PDB entry 1S5F | X-ray diffraction, 2.60 A resolution | chains A and G of the 6 polymer chains in the assembly

== Chain A ==
Name: Cholera enterotoxin, A chain
Organism: Vibrio cholerae
Notes: EC 2.4.2.36
UniProtKB: P01555 (CHTA_VIBCH); residues 1-240 here correspond to UniProt positions 19-258 (UniProt number = residue number + 18)
Sequence (240 residues; each row starts with the number of its first residue):
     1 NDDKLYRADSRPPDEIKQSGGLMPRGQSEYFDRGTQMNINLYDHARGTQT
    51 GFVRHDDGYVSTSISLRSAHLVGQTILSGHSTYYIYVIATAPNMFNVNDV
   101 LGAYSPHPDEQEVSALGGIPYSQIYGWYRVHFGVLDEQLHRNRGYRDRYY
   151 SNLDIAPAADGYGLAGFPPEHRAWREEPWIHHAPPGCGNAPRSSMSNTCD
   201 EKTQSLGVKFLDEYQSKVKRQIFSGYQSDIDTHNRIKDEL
Disordered / not traced: 33-35, 190-197, 236-240
Curated features (UniProtKB/Swiss-Prot):
  - active site: Glu112
  - binding site (NAD(+)): Arg7 to Ser10, Met23 to Arg25
Disulfide bonds: Cys187-Cys199
Metal / ion sites: Na+: Asn1, Thr90, Tyr150, Leu153

== Chain G ==
Name: cholera toxin B protein (CTB)
Organism: Vibrio cholerae
UniProtKB: P01556 (CHTB_VIBCH); residues 1-103 here correspond to UniProt positions 22-124 (UniProt number = residue number + 21)
Sequence (103 residues; row label = number of the first residue in the row):
     1 TPQNITDLCAEYHNTQIHTLNDKIFSYTESLAGKREMAIITFKNGATFQV
    51 EVPGSQHIDSQKKAIERMKDTLRIAYLTEAKVEKLCVWNNKTPHAIAAIS
   101 MAN
Disordered / not traced: 103
Disulfide bonds: Cys9-Cys86
Ligand contacts: beta-D-galactopyranose (GAL): Asn14, Glu51, Gln56, His57, Gln61, Trp88, Asn90

== How chain A and chain G interact ==
Pairs across the interface - 19 pairs, chain A then chain G:
  Arg143(A) with Thr78(G), hydrogen bond; Glu79(G); Ala80(G)
  Arg146(A) with Thr78(G), hydrogen bond (side chain-backbone); Glu79(G)
  Asp147(A) with Glu79(G), hydrogen bond (backbone-side chain)
  Arg148(A) with Lys23(G); Tyr76(G), hydrogen bond (side chain-backbone); Glu79(G), salt bridge
  Gly225(A) with Ile74(G); Thr78(G)
  Tyr226(A) with Ile74(G)
  Ser228(A) with Arg73(G), hydrogen bond (backbone-side chain); Ile74(G); Leu77(G)
  Asp229(A) with Asp70(G); Ile74(G)
  Ile230(A) with Arg73(G)
  Asp231(A) with Asp70(G)
Other interface residues (no listed pair), chain A (12 interface residues in all): Tyr145, Asn234
Other interface residues (no listed pair), chain G (11 interface residues in all): Ile24, Glu66

== Summary ==
12 residues of chain A and 11 residues of chain G are in contact; the contacts include 5 hydrogen bonds and 1
salt bridge. Polar pairs include Arg148(A)-Glu79(G), Arg143(A)-Thr78(G) and Arg146(A)-Thr78(G). Bound to chain
G: beta-D-galactopyranose.
Chain A is Cholera enterotoxin, A chain and chain G is cholera toxin B protein (CTB), both from Vibrio
cholerae; the structure, Cholera holotoxin, Crystal form 2, was determined by X-ray diffraction (same
publication as 1S5B, 1S5C, 1S5D and 1S5E).
